PDB entry 8DOV | X-ray diffraction, 2.10 A resolution | chains A and D of the 6 polymer chains in the assembly

# Chain A
Molecule: Hemoglobin subunit alpha
Source organism: Homo sapiens
Notes: fragment: Shr_HID2
UniProtKB: P69905 (HBA_HUMAN); residues 1-141 here correspond to UniProt positions 2-142 (UniProt number = residue number + 1)
Sequence (141 residues; each row starts with the number of its first residue):
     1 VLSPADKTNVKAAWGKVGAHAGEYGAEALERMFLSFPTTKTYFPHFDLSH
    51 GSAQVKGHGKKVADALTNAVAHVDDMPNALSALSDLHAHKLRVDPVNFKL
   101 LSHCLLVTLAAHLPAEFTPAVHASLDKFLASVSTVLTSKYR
Unresolved in the structure: 141
Swiss-Prot annotation at these positions:
  - binding site (O2): H58
  - binding site (heme b): H87
  - site: T8, N9 (Microbial infection: Cleavage), K11 (Not glycated), A13, W14 (Microbial infection: Cleavage), Y24, G25 (Microbial infection: Cleavage), L29, E30 (Microbial infection: Cleavage), H45, F46 (Microbial infection: Cleavage), D47, L48 (Microbial infection: Cleavage), S52, A53 (Microbial infection: Cleavage), V55, K56 (Microbial infection: Cleavage), K56 (Not glycated), G59, K60 (Microbial infection: Cleavage), K60 (Not glycated), K90 (Not glycated), L91, R92 (Microbial infection: Cleavage), K99 (Not glycated), L106, V107 (Microbial infection: Cleavage), T108, L109 (Microbial infection: Cleavage), V121, H122 (Microbial infection: Cleavage), S133, T134 (Microbial infection: Cleavage)
  - modified residue: S3 (Phosphoserine), K7 (N6-succinyllysine), T8 (Phosphothreonine), K11 (N6-succinyllysine), K16 (N6-acetyllysine), Y24 (Phosphotyrosine), S35 (Phosphoserine), K40 (N6-succinyllysine), S49 (Phosphoserine), S102 (Phosphoserine), T108 (Phosphothreonine), S124 (Phosphoserine), S131 (Phosphoserine), T134 (Phosphothreonine), T137 (Phosphothreonine), S138 (Phosphoserine)
  - glycosylation (N-linked (Glc) (glycation) lysine): K7, K16, K40, K61
Metal / ion sites: heme Fe near H87 (its only coordinating residue here)
Small-molecule neighbours: heme (HEM): M32, T39, Y42, F43, H45, F46, H58, K61, V62, A65, L66, L83, L86, H87, L91, V93, N97, F98, L101, L105, V132, L136

# Chain D
Molecule: Hemoglobin subunit beta
Source organism: Homo sapiens
Notes: fragment: Hb_alpha
UniProtKB: P68871 (HBB_HUMAN); residues 1-146 here correspond to UniProt positions 2-147 (UniProt number = residue number + 1)
Sequence (146 residues; each row starts with the number of its first residue):
     1 VHLTPEEKSAVTALWGKVNVDEVGGEALGRLLVVYPWTQRFFESFGDLST
    51 PDAVMGNPKVKAHGKKVLGAFSDGLAHLDNLKGTFATLSELHCDKLHVDP
   101 ENFRLLGNVLVCVLAHHFGKEFTPPVQAAYQKVVAGVANALAHKYH
Unresolved in the structure: 1
Swiss-Prot annotation at these positions:
  - binding site ((2R)-2,3-bisphosphoglycerate): V1, H2, K82, H143
  - binding site (heme b): H63, H92
  - site: E7, K8 (Microbial infection: Cleavage), G25, E26 (Microbial infection: Cleavage), G29, R30 (Microbial infection: Cleavage), Y35, P36 (Microbial infection: Cleavage), W37, T38 (Microbial infection: Cleavage), F45, G46 (Microbial infection: Cleavage), D52, A53 (Microbial infection: Cleavage), G56, N57 (Microbial infection: Cleavage), K59 (Not glycated), F71, S72 (Microbial infection: Cleavage), G74, L75 (Microbial infection: Cleavage), K82 (Not glycated), T84, F85 (Microbial infection: Cleavage), H92, C93 (Microbial infection: Cleavage), K95 (Not glycated), R104, L105 (Microbial infection: Cleavage), L110, V111 (Microbial infection: Cleavage), G119, K120 (Microbial infection: Cleavage), F122, T123 (Microbial infection: Cleavage), A128, A129 (Microbial infection: Cleavage) and 2 more in UniProt
  - modified residue: V1 (N-acetylvaline), S9 (Phosphoserine), T12 (Phosphothreonine), S44 (Phosphoserine), T50 (Phosphothreonine), K59 (N6-acetyllysine), K82 (N6-acetyllysine), T87 (Phosphothreonine), C93 (S-nitrosocysteine), K144 (N6-acetyllysine)
  - glycosylation: V1 (N-linked (Glc) (glycation) valine), K8 (N-linked (Glc) (glycation) lysine), K17 (N-linked (Glc) (glycation) lysine), K66 (N-linked (Glc) (glycation) lysine), K120 (N-linked (Glc) (glycation) lysine), K144 (N-linked (Glc) (glycation) lysine)
Metal / ion sites: heme Fe near H92 (its only coordinating residue here)
Small-molecule neighbours: heme (HEM): L31, T38, F41, F42, F45, H63, K66, V67, A70, F71, F85, L88, L91, H92, L96, V98, N102, F103, L106, V137, L141

# Interface between chain A and chain D
Residue-residue contacts (15):
  T41(A) - R40(D)  hydrogen bond
  T41(A) - H97(D)
  Y42(A) - R40(D)
  R92(A) - P36(D)  hydrogen bond (side chain-backbone)
  R92(A) - W37(D)
  R92(A) - Q39(D)  hydrogen bond
  R92(A) - R40(D)
  V93(A) - W37(D)
  D94(A) - W37(D)
  D94(A) - D99(D)
  D94(A) - N102(D)  hydrogen bond
  P95(A) - W37(D)
  V96(A) - D99(D)
  V96(A) - E101(D)
  Y140(A) - W37(D)
Interface residues without a listed pair, chain A (9 interface residues in all): L91

# Overview
9 residues of chain A face 8 of chain D across their interface; the contacts include 4 hydrogen bonds. Among
the polar pairs are T41(A)-R40(D), R92(A)-P36(D) and R92(A)-Q39(D). Bound to chain A: heme. Chain D binds
heme.
Chain A is Hemoglobin subunit alpha and chain D is Hemoglobin subunit beta, both from Homo sapiens; the
structure, Crystal structure of the Shr Hemoglobin Interacting Domain 2 (HID2) in complex with Hemoglobin, was
determined by X-ray diffraction.
